Entry 4WM7 (X-ray diffraction, 2.32 A resolution); this record covers chains B and C of the 4 polymer chains in the assembly.

[Chain B]
Molecule: VP2
Source organism: Enterovirus D68
UniProt: Q68T42 (Q68T42_9ENTO); residues 1-248 here correspond to UniProt positions 70-317 (UniProt number = residue number + 69)
Chain sequence (248 residues; each row starts with the number of its first residue):
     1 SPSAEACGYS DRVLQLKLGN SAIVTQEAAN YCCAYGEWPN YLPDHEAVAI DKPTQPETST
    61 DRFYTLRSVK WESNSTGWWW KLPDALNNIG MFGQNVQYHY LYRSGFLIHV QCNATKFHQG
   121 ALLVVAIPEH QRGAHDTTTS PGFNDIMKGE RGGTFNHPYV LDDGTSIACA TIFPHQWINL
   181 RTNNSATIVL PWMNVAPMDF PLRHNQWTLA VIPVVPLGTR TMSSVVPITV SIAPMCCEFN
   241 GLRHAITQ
Disordered / not traced: 1-9, 248
Swiss-Prot annotation at these positions:
  - site: Gln248 (Cleavage)

[Chain C]
Molecule: VP3
Source organism: Enterovirus D68
UniProt: Q68T42 (Q68T42_9ENTO); residues 1-247 here correspond to UniProt positions 318-564 (UniProt number = residue number + 317)
Chain sequence (247 residues; each row starts with the number of its first residue):
     1 GVPTYLLPGS GQFLTTDDHS SAPVLPCFNP TPEMHIPGQI RNMLEMIQVE SMMEINNTDG
    61 ANGMERLRVD ISVQADLDQL LFNIPLDIQL DGPLRNTLVG NISRYYTHWS GSLEMTFMFC
   121 GSFMATGKLI LCYTPPGGSC PTTRETAMLG THIVWDFGLQ SSITLIIPWI SGSHYRMFNS
   181 DAKSTNANVG YVTCFMQTNL IVPSESSDTC SLIGFIAAKD DFSLRLMRDS PDIGQSNHLH
   241 GAEAAYQ
Swiss-Prot annotation at these positions:
  - binding site (N-acetylneuraminate): Asp91, Arg95, Pro231, Asp232, Ile233

[Chain B / chain C interface]
Pairs across the interface (82; chain B residue first):
  Arg12(B) with Leu159(C)
  Tyr35(B) with Pro37(C), hydrophobic; Gly38(C)
  Glu37(B) with His35(C), salt bridge; Pro37(C)
  Glu46(B) with Met34(C); His35(C), hydrogen bond (side chain-backbone)
  Lys116(B) with Ser122(C); Phe123(C), hydrogen bond (backbone-backbone); Met124(C), hydrogen bond (backbone-backbone)
  Phe117(B) with Ser122(C); Met124(C), hydrophobic; Pro203(C), hydrophobic; Glu205(C); Ser206(C)
  His118(B) with Ser122(C)
  Gln119(B) with Cys120(C); Gly121(C); Ser122(C); Ser207(C); Thr209(C), hydrogen bond (side chain-backbone); Cys210(C), hydrogen bond
  Gly120(B) with Cys120(C)
  Ala121(B) with Cys120(C), hydrophobic
  Thr138(B) with His240(C)
  Pro158(B) with Met64(C), hydrophobic
  Tyr159(B) with Glu54(C), hydrogen bond; Gly63(C); Met64(C); Arg66(C)
  Ser166(B) with Asn96(C)
  Ile167(B) with Met52(C); Met64(C), hydrophobic; Leu67(C), hydrophobic
  Ala168(B) with Ser51(C); Met52(C), hydrogen bond (backbone-backbone)
  Cys169(B) with Asn96(C); Thr97(C); Leu98(C); Asn101(C)
  Thr171(B) with Val49(C); Glu50(C), hydrogen bond (side chain-backbone); Ser51(C)
  Ile172(B) with Leu98(C), hydrophobic
  Trp177(B) with Met52(C), hydrophobic; Met118(C), hydrophobic; Ile213(C), hydrophobic; Phe215(C), hydrophobic
  Asn179(B) with Met118(C); Phe119(C), hydrogen bond (side chain-backbone); Cys120(C)
  Arg181(B) with Phe119(C); Gly121(C); Ser122(C), hydrogen bond (side chain-backbone); Phe123(C); Ala125(C), hydrogen bond (side chain-backbone); Gly158(C), hydrogen bond (side chain-backbone)
  Thr182(B) with Ser161(C)
  Pro191(B) with Pro37(C), hydrophobic
  Trp192(B) with Pro37(C)
  Met193(B) with Pro37(C)
  Asn194(B) with Met34(C); Ile36(C)
  Val195(B) with Met34(C)
  Ala196(B) with Met34(C)
  Pro197(B) with Met34(C)
  Ile212(B) with Met64(C), hydrophobic
  Pro213(B) with Met64(C)
  Val214(B) with Arg68(C), hydrogen bond (backbone-side chain); Ile213(C), hydrophobic
  Val215(B) with Cys120(C), hydrophobic; Ile213(C), hydrophobic
  Pro216(B) with Arg68(C)
  Gly218(B) with Ser207(C)
  Thr219(B) with Glu205(C), hydrogen bond (side chain-backbone); Ser207(C), hydrogen bond (backbone-side chain)
  Arg220(B) with Pro203(C), hydrogen bond (side chain-backbone); Ser204(C), hydrogen bond (side chain-backbone); Glu205(C), hydrogen bond (backbone-backbone); Ser206(C), hydrogen bond (side chain-backbone); Asp208(C), salt bridge
  Thr221(B) with Glu205(C), hydrogen bond (backbone-backbone)
Other interface residues (no listed pair), chain B (41 interface residues in all): Thr76, Leu123
Other interface residues (no listed pair), chain C (45 interface residues in all): Met46, Phe157, Val202, Ser211

[Overview]
41 residues of chain B face 45 of chain C across their interface, with 20 hydrogen bonds and 2 salt bridges.
Polar pairs include Glu37(B)-His35(C), Arg220(B)-Asp208(C) and Glu46(B)-His35(C). UniProt lists 5
N-acetylneuraminate-binding residues on chain C.
Chain B is VP2 and chain C is VP3, both from Enterovirus D68; the structure, Crystal Structure of Human
Enterovirus D68 in Complex with Pleconaril, was determined by X-ray diffraction (same publication as 4WM8).
